Entry 7YI2 (electron microscopy, 3.40 A resolution); this record covers chains B and C of the 7 polymer chains in the assembly.

Chain B:
Molecule: Histone deacetylase RPD3
From: Saccharomyces cerevisiae S288C
UniProtKB: P32561 (RPD3_YEAST); residues 1-433 here = UniProt positions 1-433
Amino-acid sequence (433 residues; row label = number of the first residue in the row):
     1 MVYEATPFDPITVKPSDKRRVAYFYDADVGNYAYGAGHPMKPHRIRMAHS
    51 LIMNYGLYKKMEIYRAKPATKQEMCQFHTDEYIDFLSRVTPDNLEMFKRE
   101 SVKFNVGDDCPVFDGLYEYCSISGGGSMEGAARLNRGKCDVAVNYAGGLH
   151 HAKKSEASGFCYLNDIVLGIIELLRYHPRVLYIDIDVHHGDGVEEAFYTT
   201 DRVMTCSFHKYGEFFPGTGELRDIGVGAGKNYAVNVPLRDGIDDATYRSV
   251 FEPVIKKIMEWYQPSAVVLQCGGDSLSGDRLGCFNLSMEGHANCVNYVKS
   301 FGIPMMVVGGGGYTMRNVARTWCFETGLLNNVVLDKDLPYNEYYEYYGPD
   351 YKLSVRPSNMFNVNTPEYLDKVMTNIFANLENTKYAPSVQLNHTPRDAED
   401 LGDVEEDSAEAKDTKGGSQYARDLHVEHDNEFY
Unresolved in the structure: 1-16, 385-433
UniProt features mapped onto this chain:
  - motif: Arg320 to Tyr340 (ESA1-RPD3 motif)
  - active site: His151
  - modified residue: Thr394 (Phosphothreonine), Ser408 (Phosphoserine)
  - mutagenesis: His150 (H150A: Impairs histone deacetylase activity and transcription repression), His151 (H151A: Impairs histone deacetylase activity and transcription repression), His188 (H188A: Impairs histone deacetylase activity and transcription repression), Trp322 (W322A: Strongly reduces HDAC activity), Glu325 (E325A: Strongly reduces HDAC activity), Gly327 (G327A: Strongly reduces HDAC activity), Leu328 (L328A: Strongly reduces HDAC activity), Leu329 (L329A: Strongly reduces HDAC activity), Val332 (V332A: Strongly reduces HDAC activity), Leu334 (L334A: Strongly reduces HDAC activity), Asp335 (D335A: Strongly reduces HDAC activity), Leu338 (L338A: Strongly reduces HDAC activity), 1 further mutagenesis entry in UniProt
Ion coordination: Zn2+: Asp186, His188, Asp274

Chain C:
Molecule: Chromatin modification-related protein EAF3
From: Saccharomyces cerevisiae S288C
UniProtKB: Q12432 (EAF3_YEAST); residue numbers follow UniProt; this construct covers 1-401
Amino-acid sequence (401 residues; numbered 1 to 401; the number before each row is that of its first residue):
     1 MVDLEQEFALGGRCLAFHGPLMYEAKILKIWDPSSKMYTSIPNDKPGGSS
    51 QATKEIKPQKLGEDESIPEEIINGKCFFIHYQGWKSSWDEWVGYDRIRAY
   101 NEENIAMKKRLANEAKEAKKSLLEQQKKKKLSTSLGGPSNGGKRKGDSRS
   151 NASISKSTSQSFLTSSVSGRKSGRSSANSLHPGSSLRSSSDQNGNDDRRR
   201 SSSLSPNMLHHIAGYPTPKISLQIPIKLKSVLVDDWEYVTKDKKICRLPA
   251 DVTVEMVLNKYEHEVSQELESPGSQSQLSEYCAGLKLYFDKCLGNMLLYR
   301 LERLQYDELLKKSSKDQKPLVPIRIYGAIHLLRLISVLPELISSTTMDLQ
   351 SCQLLIKQTEDFLVWLLMHVDEYFNDKDPNRSDDALYVNTSSQYEGVALG
   401 M
Unresolved in the structure: 1-219
UniProt features mapped onto this chain:
  - modified residue: Ser201 (Phosphoserine)

Interface between chain B and chain C:
Pairs across the interface (8; chain B residue first):
  Arg99(B) - Leu304(C)
  Arg99(B) - Val397(C)
  Arg99(B) - Met401(C)
  Val102(B) - Met401(C)  hydrophobic
  Lys103(B) - Gln393(C)
  Lys103(B) - Val397(C)
  Ser155(B) - Gln393(C)
  Glu156(B) - Ser392(C)
Other interface residues (no listed pair), chain B (6 interface residues in all): Lys98
Other interface residues (no listed pair), chain C (6 interface residues in all): Gly396

Summary:
The chain B/chain C interface involves 6 residues from each chain. The Zn2+ site is built by Asp186(B),
His188(B) and Asp274(B). From UniProt: active-site residue His151(B) and 13 mutagenesis sites on chain B.
Chain B is Histone deacetylase RPD3 and chain C is Chromatin modification-related protein EAF3, both from
Saccharomyces cerevisiae S288C; the structure, Cryo-EM structure of Rpd3S in loose-state Rpd3S-NCP complex,
was determined by electron microscopy (same publication as 7YI0, 7YI1, 7YI3, 7YI4 and 7YI5).
